Entry 1XTC (X-ray diffraction, 2.40 A resolution); this record covers chains C and H of the 7 polymer chains in the assembly.

[Chain C]
Name: Cholera toxin
From: Vibrio cholerae
UniProt: P01555 (CHTA_VIBCH); residues 195-240 here correspond to UniProt positions 213-258 (UniProt number = residue number + 18)
Sequence (46 residues; numbered 195 to 240; the number before each row is that of its first residue):
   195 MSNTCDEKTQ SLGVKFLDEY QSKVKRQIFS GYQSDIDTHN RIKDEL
Unresolved in the structure: 195

[Chain H]
Name: Cholera toxin
From: Vibrio cholerae
UniProt: P01556 (CHTB_VIBCH); residues 1-103 here correspond to UniProt positions 22-124 (UniProt number = residue number + 21)
Sequence (103 residues; each row starts with the number of its first residue):
     1 TPQNITDLCA EYHNTQIYTL NDKIFSYTES LAGKREMAII TFKNGAIFQV EVPSSQHIDS
    61 QKKAIERMKD TLRIAYLTEA KVEKLCTWNN KTPHAIAAIS MAN
Differences from the reference sequence: conflict Ser54 (Gly75 in P01556), Thr87 (Val108 in P01556)
Disulfide bonds: Cys9-Cys86

[Chain C / chain H interface]
Contacting residue pairs (5; chain C residue first):
  Tyr226(C) - Ile74(H)
  Tyr226(C) - Thr78(H)
  Ile230(C) - Ile74(H)  hydrophobic
  His233(C) - Asp70(H)  salt bridge
  His233(C) - Arg73(H)  hydrogen bond
Also at the interface, not in a pair above, chain C (4 interface residues in all): Asp229

[In short]
Chain C and chain H each contribute 4 residues to their interface; the contacts include 1 hydrogen bond and 1
salt bridge. Among the polar pairs are His233(C)-Asp70(H) and His233(C)-Arg73(H).
Chain C is Cholera toxin and chain H is Cholera toxin, both from Vibrio cholerae; the structure, Cholera
toxin, was determined by X-ray diffraction.
